PDB entry 6JD8 | X-ray diffraction, 1.46 A resolution | chain A

== Chain A ==
Protein: Cathepsin L1
Source organism: Homo sapiens
Notes: EC 3.4.22.15
UniProt: P07711 (CATL1_HUMAN); residues 1-316 here correspond to UniProt positions 18-333 (UniProt number = residue number + 17)
Amino-acid sequence (360 residues; row label = number of the first residue in the row; numbers below 1 keep their minus sign (Met-43 is residue -43)):
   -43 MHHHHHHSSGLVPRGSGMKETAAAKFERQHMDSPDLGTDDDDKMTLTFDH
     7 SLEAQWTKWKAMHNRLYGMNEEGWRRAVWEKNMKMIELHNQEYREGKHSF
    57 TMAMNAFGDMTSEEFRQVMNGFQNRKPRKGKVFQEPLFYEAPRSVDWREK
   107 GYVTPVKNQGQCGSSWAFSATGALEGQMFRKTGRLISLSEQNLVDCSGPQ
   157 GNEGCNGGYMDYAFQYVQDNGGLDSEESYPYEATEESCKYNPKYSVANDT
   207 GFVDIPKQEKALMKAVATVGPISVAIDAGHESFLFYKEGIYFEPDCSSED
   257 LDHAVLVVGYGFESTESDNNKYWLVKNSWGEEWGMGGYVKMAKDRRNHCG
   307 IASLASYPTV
Unresolved in the structure: -43 to -1, 80-81, 273
Sequence notes: expression tag (-43 to 0); engineered mutation Ser121 (Cys138 in P07711), Tyr165 (Leu182 in P07711), Leu257 (Met274 in P07711), Ala260 (Gly277 in P07711), Leu310 (Ala327 in P07711)
UniProt features mapped onto this chain:
  - active site: His259, Asn283
  - binding site (Zn(2+)): Glu105, Glu146, Asp167, Glu182, Glu188, Glu192, Asp210, Asp233, His236, Asp256, Asp258
  - site (Cleavage): Phe89, Gln90, Gln90, Glu91, Tyr95, Glu96, Glu96, Ala97
  - glycosylation: Asn204 (N-linked (GlcNAc...) asparagine)
Disulfide bonds: Cys118-Cys161, Cys152-Cys194, Cys252-Cys305

== Overview ==
From UniProt: active-site residues His259 and Asn283 and 11 Zn2+-binding residues.
Chain A is Cathepsin L1 (Homo sapiens); the structure, Structure of a proline specific mutant of human
cathepsin L, was determined by X-ray diffraction, deposited together with 6JD0.
